2ZP9 - chains K and O of the 10 polymer chains in the assembly; structure by X-ray diffraction, 3.20 A resolution.

== Chain K ==
Name: Transcription attenuation protein mtrB
Source organism: Bacillus stearothermophilus
UniProtKB: Q9X6J6 (MTRB_BACST); residues 3-76 here correspond to UniProt positions 1-74 (UniProt number = residue number - 2)
Amino-acid sequence (81 residues; each row starts with the number of its first residue):
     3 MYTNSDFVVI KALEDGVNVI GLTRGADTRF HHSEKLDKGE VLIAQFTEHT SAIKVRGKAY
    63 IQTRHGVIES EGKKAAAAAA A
Unresolved in the structure: 3-6, 70-83
Construct notes: linker (77-83)
Small-molecule neighbours:
  - tryptophan (TRP), molecule 1: Thr-25, Arg-26, Gly-27, Ala-28, Asp-29, Thr-30, Ser-53, Ala-54
  - tryptophan (TRP), molecule 2: His-33, Ala-46, Gln-47, Thr-49, Glu-50, His-51, Thr-52

== Chain O ==
Name: Tryptophan RNA-binding attenuator protein-inhibitory protein
Source organism: Bacillus subtilis
UniProtKB: O31466 (RTPA_BACSU); numbering as in UniProt (aligned over 1-53)
Amino-acid sequence (53 residues; row label = number of the first residue in the row):
     1 MVIATDDLEV ACPKCERAGE IEGTPCPACS GKGVILTAQG YTLLDFIQKH LNK
Unresolved in the structure: 16-25, 52-53

== Interface between chain K and chain O ==
Residue-residue contacts (10; chain K residue first):
  Leu-24(K) / Ala-38(O)  hydrophobic
  Asp-29(K) / Tyr-41(O)
  Thr-30(K) / Ala-38(O)
  Thr-30(K) / Tyr-41(O)
  Arg-31(K) / Ala-38(O)
  Arg-31(K) / Thr-42(O)
  Arg-31(K) / Asp-45(O)  salt bridge
  Phe-32(K) / Ala-38(O)  hydrophobic
  Phe-32(K) / Gln-39(O)
  Phe-32(K) / Thr-42(O)  hydrogen bond (backbone-side chain)
Also at the interface, not in a pair above, chain O (6 interface residues in all): Thr-37

== Overview ==
5 residues of chain K face 6 of chain O across their interface; the contacts include 1 hydrogen bond and 1
salt bridge. Among the polar pairs are Arg-31(K)/Asp-45(O) and Phe-32(K)/Thr-42(O). Bound to chain K:
tryptophan.
Here chain K is Transcription attenuation protein mtrB (Bacillus stearothermophilus) and chain O is Tryptophan
RNA-binding attenuator protein-inhibitory protein (Bacillus subtilis). Entry 2ZP9 (The Nature of the
TRAP:Anti-TRAP complex) was determined by X-ray diffraction, deposited together with 2ZP8.
